7ELM - chains N and V of the 22 polymer chains in the assembly; structure by electron microscopy, 2.88 A resolution.

[Chain N]
Molecule: CRISPR-associated protein Csy3
From: Pseudomonas aeruginosa
UniProtKB: A0A659BSG0 (A0A659BSG0_PSEAI); residue numbers follow UniProt; this construct covers 1-342
Chain sequence (342 residues; row label = number of the first residue in the row):
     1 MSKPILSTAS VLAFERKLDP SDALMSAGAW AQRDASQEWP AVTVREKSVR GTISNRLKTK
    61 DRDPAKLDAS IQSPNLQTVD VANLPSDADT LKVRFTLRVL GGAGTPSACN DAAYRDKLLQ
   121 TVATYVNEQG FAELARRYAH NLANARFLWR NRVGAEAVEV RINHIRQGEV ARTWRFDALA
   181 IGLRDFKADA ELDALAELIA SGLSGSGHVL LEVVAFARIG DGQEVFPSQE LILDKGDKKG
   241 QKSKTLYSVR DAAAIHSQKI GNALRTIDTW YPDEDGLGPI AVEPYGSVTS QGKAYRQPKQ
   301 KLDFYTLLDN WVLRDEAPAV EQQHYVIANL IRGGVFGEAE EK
Unresolved in the structure: 1-5, 341-342

[Chain V]
Molecule: AcrIF24
From: Pseudomonas aeruginosa
Chain sequence (228 residues; numbered 1 to 228; the number before each row is that of its first residue):
     1 MNAIHIGPFS ITPAARGLHY GGLPHHQWTL YYGPREMAIK TLPDSYTSSE VRDEFSDIIA
    61 EFVIDARHRY APDVLELVNS DGDAVLARVA VSRLPEALSG CIPDDRFPYW LLTASRPRLG
   121 LPVTLNEYTA LAVELSAPPL AWITGLLPGE VLTHDAEEWR PPTSWELRHV VGEGSFTGVS
   181 GAAAAALLGM SATNFRKYTA GDSAANRQKI SFAAWHYLLD RLGVKRAS
Unresolved in the structure: 1
Reported in the primary citation:
  - mutagenesis - D104A/D105A/R106A/F107A: decreased binding to Csy complex
  - mutagenesis - R196A, K197A: unchanged binding to Csy complex
  - mutagenesis - N194A: unchanged binding to non-sequence-specific DNA
  - mutagenesis - R196A, K197A: decreased binding to non-sequence-specific DNA
  - mutagenesis - K197A: unchanged binding to 15-bp dsDNASP

[Interface between chain N and chain V]
Residue-residue contacts - 23 pairs, chain N then chain V:
  Leu6(N) with Arg106(V), hydrogen bond (backbone-side chain)
  Ser7(N) with Cys101(V), hydrogen bond; Arg106(V)
  Thr8(N) with Gly100(V); Cys101(V); Ile102(V), hydrogen bond (backbone-backbone)
  Ala9(N) with Gly100(V); Ile102(V)
  Ser10(N) with Gly100(V), hydrogen bond (backbone-backbone); Cys101(V); Pro117(V); Arg118(V), hydrogen bond (side chain-backbone)
  Asp111(N) with Ser99(V), hydrogen bond; Gly100(V)
  Leu313(N) with Asp104(V); Arg106(V)
  Arg314(N) with Asp105(V), salt bridge; Arg106(V)
  Glu338(N) with Ile102(V); Arg116(V), salt bridge; Pro117(V); Arg118(V), hydrogen bond (side chain-backbone)
  Glu340(N) with Arg116(V), salt bridge
Interface residues without a listed pair, chain N (12 interface residues in all): Asn110, Gly337
Interface residues without a listed pair, chain V (11 interface residues in all): Trp110
The authors on this interface:
  - residue pairs: Ile102(V)-Thr8(N) (backbone contact)
  - interface residues, chain V: Pro117(V)

[Summary]
Chain N and chain V form an interface of 12 and 11 residues respectively, with 7 hydrogen bonds and 3 salt
bridges. Polar pairs include Arg314(N)-Asp105(V), Glu338(N)-Arg116(V) and Glu340(N)-Arg116(V). The authors
report a backbone contact between Ile102(V) and Thr8(N). From the paper: R196A and K197A of chain V reduce
binding to non-sequence-specific DNA; the interface residue Pro117(V); 4 substitutions were tested in all.
Here chain N is CRISPR-associated protein Csy3 and chain V is AcrIF24, both from Pseudomonas aeruginosa. Entry
7ELM (Structure of Csy-AcrIF24) was determined by electron microscopy, deposited together with 7ELN and 7WE6.
